1WBD - chains A and B of the 4 polymer chains in the assembly; structure by X-ray diffraction, 2.40 A resolution.

== Chain A (and B) ==
Name: DNA mismatch repair protein muts
Source organism: Escherichia coli
Notes: chain B of this document is another copy of the same molecule, construct and numbering; everything in this record applies to it too
UniProt: P23909 (MUTS_ECOLI); numbering as in UniProt (aligned over 1-800)
Sequence (800 residues; numbered 1 to 800; the number before each row is that of its first residue):
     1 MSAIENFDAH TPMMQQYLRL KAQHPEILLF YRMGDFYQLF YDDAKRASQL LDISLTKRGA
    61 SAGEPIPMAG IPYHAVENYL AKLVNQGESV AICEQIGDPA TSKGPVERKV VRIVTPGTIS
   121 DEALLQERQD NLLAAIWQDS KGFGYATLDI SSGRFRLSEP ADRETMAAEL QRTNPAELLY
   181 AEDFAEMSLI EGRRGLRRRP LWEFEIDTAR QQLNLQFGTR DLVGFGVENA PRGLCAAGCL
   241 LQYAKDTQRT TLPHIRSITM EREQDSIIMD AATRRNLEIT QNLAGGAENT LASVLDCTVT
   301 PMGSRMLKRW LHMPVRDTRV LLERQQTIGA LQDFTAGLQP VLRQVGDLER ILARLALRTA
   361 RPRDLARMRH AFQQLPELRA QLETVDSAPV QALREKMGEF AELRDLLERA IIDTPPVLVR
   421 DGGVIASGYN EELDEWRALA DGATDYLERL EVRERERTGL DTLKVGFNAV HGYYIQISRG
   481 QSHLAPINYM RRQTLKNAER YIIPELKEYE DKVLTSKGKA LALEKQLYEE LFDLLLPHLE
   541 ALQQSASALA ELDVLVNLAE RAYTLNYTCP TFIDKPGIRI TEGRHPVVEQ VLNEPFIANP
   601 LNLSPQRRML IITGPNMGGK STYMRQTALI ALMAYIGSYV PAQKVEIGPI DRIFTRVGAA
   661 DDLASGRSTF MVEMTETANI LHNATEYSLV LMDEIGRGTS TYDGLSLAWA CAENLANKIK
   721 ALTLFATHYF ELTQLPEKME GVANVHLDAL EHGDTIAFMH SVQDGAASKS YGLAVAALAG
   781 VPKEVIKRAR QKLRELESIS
Disordered / not traced: 1, 659-669 (chain B: 1-13, 57-66, 95-107, 659-668)
Differences from the reference sequence: engineered mutation Q38 (Glu in P23909)
Bound ions: Mg2+: S621 (together with ADP)
Ligand contacts: ADP (adenosine-5'-diphosphate): V588, L592, P595, F596, I597, N599, P615, N616, M617, G618, G619, K620, S621, T622, H760
Curated features (UniProtKB/Swiss-Prot):
  - binding site (ATP): G614 to S621
From the paper describing this entry:
  - binding site for the 17-nt DNA strand: F36
  - mutagenesis - E38Q: unchanged binding to G.T mismatch
  - mutagenesis - E38Q: increased binding to homoduplex DNA
  - mutagenesis - E38Q: unchanged catalytic activity on mismatched DNA

== How chain A and chain B interact ==
Residue-residue contacts - 108 pairs, chain A then chain B:
  D52(A) - H74(B)  salt bridge
  V470(A) - K496(B)
  H471(A) - T494(B)
  H471(A) - L495(B)
  R479(A) - R491(B)  hydrogen bond (side chain-backbone)
  R479(A) - R492(B)
  R491(A) - R491(B)
  R492(A) - T494(B)
  Q493(A) - T494(B)
  T494(A) - R491(B)  hydrogen bond
  T494(A) - R492(B)
  T494(A) - Q493(B)
  T494(A) - T494(B)  hydrogen bond (backbone-side chain)
  L495(A) - R492(B)
  K496(A) - V470(B)  hydrogen bond (side chain-backbone)
  K496(A) - H471(B)
  K496(A) - R492(B)  hydrogen bond (backbone-backbone)
  N616(A) - F670(B)
  M617(A) - M671(B)  hydrophobic
  M671(A) - V775(B)  hydrophobic
  M671(A) - L778(B)
  M671(A) - A779(B)
  M674(A) - A776(B)  hydrophobic
  M674(A) - A779(B)  hydrophobic
  M674(A) - V781(B)
  T675(A) - A779(B)
  A678(A) - G780(B)
  A678(A) - V781(B)
  H682(A) - G780(B)  hydrogen bond (side chain-backbone)
  H682(A) - P782(B)
  G698(A) - R697(B)  hydrogen bond (backbone-side chain)
  T699(A) - G614(B)
  T699(A) - P615(B)
  T699(A) - H728(B)
  T699(A) - S770(B)
  T699(A) - Y771(B)  hydrogen bond (side chain-backbone)
  S700(A) - H728(B)
  S700(A) - S770(B)
  T701(A) - H728(B)  hydrogen bond (backbone-backbone)
  T701(A) - Y729(B)
  T701(A) - F730(B)  hydrogen bond (side chain-backbone)
  T701(A) - E731(B)  hydrogen bond
  Y702(A) - T701(B)
  Y702(A) - Y702(B)
  Y702(A) - E731(B)
  Y702(A) - L793(B)
  Y702(A) - L796(B)  hydrophobic
  D703(A) - S770(B)  hydrogen bond
  D703(A) - Y771(B)
  D703(A) - G772(B)  hydrogen bond (side chain-backbone)
  D703(A) - L773(B)
  D703(A) - L793(B)
  L705(A) - L796(B)  hydrophobic
  S706(A) - A789(B)
  S706(A) - K792(B)
  S706(A) - L793(B)  hydrogen bond (side chain-backbone)
  S706(A) - L796(B)
  L707(A) - G772(B)
  L707(A) - L773(B)  hydrophobic
  L707(A) - A776(B)  hydrophobic
  L707(A) - A789(B)
  W709(A) - K792(B)
  A710(A) - V785(B)
  A710(A) - A789(B)
  E713(A) - R788(B)  salt bridge
  N714(A) - V785(B)
  H728(A) - G698(B)
  H728(A) - T699(B)
  H728(A) - S700(B)  hydrogen bond (backbone-backbone)
  Y729(A) - T701(B)
  E731(A) - T701(B)  hydrogen bond
  S770(A) - S700(B)  hydrogen bond
  S770(A) - D703(B)  hydrogen bond
  Y771(A) - D703(B)
  G772(A) - F670(B)
  G772(A) - T699(B)
  G772(A) - D703(B)  hydrogen bond (backbone-side chain)
  L773(A) - D703(B)
  L773(A) - L707(B)  hydrophobic
  V775(A) - F670(B)  hydrophobic
  V775(A) - M671(B)
  A776(A) - L707(B)  hydrophobic
  A779(A) - M671(B)  hydrophobic
  A779(A) - M674(B)  hydrophobic
  A779(A) - T675(B)  hydrogen bond (backbone-side chain)
  A779(A) - A678(B)
  G780(A) - A678(B)
  G780(A) - H682(B)  hydrogen bond (backbone-side chain)
  V781(A) - M674(B)
  V781(A) - A678(B)
  P782(A) - L681(B)  hydrophobic
  P782(A) - H682(B)
  V785(A) - A710(B)
  V785(A) - N714(B)
  I786(A) - L707(B)  hydrophobic
  R788(A) - W709(B)
  R788(A) - E713(B)  salt bridge
  A789(A) - S706(B)  hydrogen bond (backbone-side chain)
  A789(A) - A710(B)
  K792(A) - S706(B)
  K792(A) - W709(B)
  L793(A) - Y702(B)  hydrophobic
  L793(A) - D703(B)
  L793(A) - S706(B)  hydrogen bond (backbone-side chain)
  L796(A) - Y702(B)
  L796(A) - S706(B)
  I799(A) - Y702(B)
  I799(A) - I799(B)  hydrophobic
Interface residues without a listed pair, chain A (60 interface residues in all): E499, F670, L681, E694, R697, C711, L778, E784, E797
Interface residues without a listed pair, chain B (60 interface residues in all): R479, M617, T669, L705, C711, K738, E797

== Overview ==
The chain A/chain B interface involves 60 residues from each chain, with 23 hydrogen bonds and 3 salt bridges.
Polar pairs include D52(A)-H74(B), E713(A)-R788(B) and R479(A)-R491(B). Bound to chain A: ADP. The paper
reports a binding site for the 17-nt DNA strand at F36(A); E38Q of chain A increases binding to homoduplex
DNA.
Both chains are DNA mismatch repair protein muts (Escherichia coli). Entry 1WBD (Crystal structure of E. coli
DNA mismatch repair enzyme MutS, E38Q mutant, in complex with a ...) was determined by X-ray diffraction
together with 1WBB from the same study.
